3J1F - chains B and M of the 18 polymer chains in the assembly; structure by electron microscopy, 6.20 A resolution (low resolution: residue-level contacts below are approximate; hydrogen-bond / salt-bridge calls are withheld).

== Chain B (and M) ==
Molecule: Chaperonin beta subunit
Source organism: Acidianus tengchongensis
Notes: chain M of this document is another copy of the same molecule, construct and numbering; everything in this record applies to it too
Reference sequence: Q877H2 (Q877H2_9CREN); residues 1-553 here = UniProt positions 1-553
Sequence (553 residues; row label = number of the first residue in the row):
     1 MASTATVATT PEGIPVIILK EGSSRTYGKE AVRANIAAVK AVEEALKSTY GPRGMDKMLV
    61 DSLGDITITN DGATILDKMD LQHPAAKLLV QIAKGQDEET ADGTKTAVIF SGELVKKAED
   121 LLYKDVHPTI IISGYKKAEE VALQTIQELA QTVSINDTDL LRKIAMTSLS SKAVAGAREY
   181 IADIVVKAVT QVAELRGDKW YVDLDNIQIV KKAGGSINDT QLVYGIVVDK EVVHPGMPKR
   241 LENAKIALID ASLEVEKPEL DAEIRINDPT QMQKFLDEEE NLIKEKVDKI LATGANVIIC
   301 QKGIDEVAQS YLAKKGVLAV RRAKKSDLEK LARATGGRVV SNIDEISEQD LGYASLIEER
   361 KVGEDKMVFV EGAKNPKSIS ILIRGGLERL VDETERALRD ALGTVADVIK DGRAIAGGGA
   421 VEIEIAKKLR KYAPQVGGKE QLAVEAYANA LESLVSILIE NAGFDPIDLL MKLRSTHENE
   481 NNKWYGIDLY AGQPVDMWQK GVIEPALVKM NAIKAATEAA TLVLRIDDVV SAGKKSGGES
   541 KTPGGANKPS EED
Not modelled in the structure: 1-27, 533-553
Metal / ion sites: Mg2+: Asp102 (together with ATP)
Residues lining bound ligands: ATP: Tyr50, Gly51, Pro52, Asn70, Ala101, Asp102, Gly103, Thr104, Lys105, Thr106, Ser171, Gly417, Gly418, Leu458, Ile487, Asp488, Leu489, Met497, Glu504, Lys509

== Chain B / chain M interface ==
Contacting residue pairs (5; chain B residue first):
  Gly438(B) - Met471(M)
  Lys439(B) - Asp465(M)
  Gln441(B) - Met471(M)
  Asp465(B) - Lys439(M)
  Met471(B) - Gln441(M)
Other interface residues (no listed pair), chain B (8 interface residues in all): Leu442, Ile467, Asp468
Other interface residues (no listed pair), chain M (7 interface residues in all): Gly438, Ile467, Asp468

== Summary ==
Chain B and chain M form an interface of 8 and 7 residues respectively. Bound to chain B: ATP.
Both chains are Chaperonin beta subunit (Acidianus tengchongensis). Entry 3J1F (Cryo-EM structure of 9-fold
symmetric rATcpn-beta in ATP-binding state) was determined by electron microscopy together with 3J1B, 3J1C and
3J1E from the same study.
